Entry 7PQ8 (X-ray diffraction, 1.33 A resolution); this record covers chain A.

[Chain A]
Molecule: Thiol:disulfide interchange protein DsbA
Organism: Campylobacter jejuni
UniProtKB: A0A1J6PBD5 (A0A1J6PBD5_CAMJU); residues 2-194 here correspond to UniProt positions 21-213 (UniProt number = residue number + 19)
Amino-acid sequence (202 residues; each row starts with the number of its first residue):
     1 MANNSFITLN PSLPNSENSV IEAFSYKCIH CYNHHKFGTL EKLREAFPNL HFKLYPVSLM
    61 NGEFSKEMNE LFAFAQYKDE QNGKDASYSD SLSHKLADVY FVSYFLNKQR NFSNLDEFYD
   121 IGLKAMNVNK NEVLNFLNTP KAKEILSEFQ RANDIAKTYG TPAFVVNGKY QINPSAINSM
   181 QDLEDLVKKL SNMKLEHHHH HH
Disordered / not traced: 1-2, 194-202
Sequence notes: initiating methionine (1); expression tag (195-202)
From the paper describing this entry:
  - catalytic residues: Cys28 to Cys31

[Summary]
The paper reports the catalytic residue Cys28.
Chain A is Thiol:disulfide interchange protein DsbA (Campylobacter jejuni); the structure, Crystal structure
of Campylobacter jejuni DsbA1, was determined by X-ray diffraction, deposited together with 7PQ7 and 7PQF.
